PDB entry 6LA9 | X-ray diffraction, 3.70 A resolution | chains I and K of the 20 polymer chains in the assembly

[Chain I]
Molecule: 349-nt DNA strand
From: other sequences
Sequence (349 nucleotides; each row starts with the number of its first residue):
     1 CGCTGGAAAA AAAAAACGCA TCCCGGTGCC GAGGCCGCTC AATTGGTCGT AGACAGCTCT
    61 AGCACCGCTT AAACGCACGT ACGCGCTGTC TACCGCGTTT TAACCGCCAC TAGAAGCGCT
   121 TACTAGTCTC CAGGCACGTG TGAGACCGGC ACATGAAAAA AAAAAGCATG CTCGAGTATG
   181 AAAAAAAAAA CGCATCCCGG TGCCGAGGCC GCTCAATTGG TCGTAGACAG CTCTAGCACC
   241 GCTTAAACGC ACGTACGCGC TGTCTACCGC GTTTTAACCG CCACTAGAAG CGCTTACTAG
   301 TCTCCAGGCA CGTGTGAGAC CGGCACATGA AAAAAAAAAC CAGCGGTAC

[Chain K]
Name: Histone H3.1
From: Homo sapiens
UniProt: P68431 (H31_HUMAN); residues 0-135 here correspond to UniProt positions 1-136 (UniProt number = residue number + 1)
Amino-acid sequence (136 residues; numbered 0 to 135; the number before each row is that of its first residue; numbering starts at 0):
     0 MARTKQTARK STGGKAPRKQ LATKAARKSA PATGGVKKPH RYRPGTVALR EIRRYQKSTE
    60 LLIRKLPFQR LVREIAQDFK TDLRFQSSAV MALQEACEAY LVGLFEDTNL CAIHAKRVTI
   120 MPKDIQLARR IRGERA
Not modelled in the structure: 0-36
Curated features (UniProtKB/Swiss-Prot):
  - modified residue: Arg2 (Asymmetric dimethylarginine), Thr3 (Phosphothreonine), Lys4 (Allysine), Gln5 (5-glutamyl dopamine), Thr6 (Phosphothreonine), Arg8 (Citrulline), Lys9 (N6,N6,N6-trimethyllysine), Ser10 (ADP-ribosylserine), Thr11 (Phosphothreonine), Lys14 (N6-(2-hydroxyisobutyryl)lysine), Arg17 (Asymmetric dimethylarginine), Lys18 (N6-(2-hydroxyisobutyryl)lysine), Lys23 (N6-(2-hydroxyisobutyryl)lysine), Arg26 (Citrulline), Lys27 (N6,N6,N6-trimethyllysine), Ser28 (ADP-ribosylserine), Lys36 (N6,N6,N6-trimethyllysine), Lys37 (N6-methyllysine), Tyr41 (Phosphotyrosine), Lys56 (N6,N6,N6-trimethyllysine) and 8 more in UniProt
  - lipidation: Lys18 (N6-decanoyllysine)

[Interface between chain I and chain K]
Contacting residue pairs (26; chain I residue first):
  DG236(I) - Arg83(K)  phosphate contact
  DG236(I) - Phe84(K)  phosphate contact
  DG236(I) - Gln85(K)  phosphate contact
  DG236(I) - Ser86(K)  hydrogen bond to the phosphate
  DC237(I) - Arg72(K)  salt bridge to the phosphate
  DC237(I) - Arg83(K)  phosphate contact
  DC237(I) - Phe84(K)  hydrogen bond to the phosphate
  DA246(I) - Arg63(K)  phosphate contact
  DA247(I) - Arg63(K)  salt bridge to the phosphate
  DT254(I) - Pro43(K)  sugar contact
  DA255(I) - Arg42(K)  salt bridge to the phosphate
  DA255(I) - Pro43(K)  phosphate contact
  DC256(I) - Thr118(K)  hydrogen bond to the phosphate
  DG257(I) - Arg116(K)  phosphate contact
  DG257(I) - Val117(K)  hydrogen bond to the phosphate
  DG257(I) - Thr118(K)  hydrogen bond to the phosphate
  DG257(I) - Met120(K)  phosphate contact
  DC258(I) - Arg116(K)  salt bridge to the phosphate
  DC258(I) - Met120(K)  phosphate contact
  DG329(I) - Tyr41(K)  phosphate contact
  DG329(I) - Thr45(K)  phosphate contact
  DA330(I) - His39(K)  sugar contact
  DA330(I) - Arg40(K)  phosphate contact
  DA330(I) - Tyr41(K)  phosphate contact
  DA330(I) - Arg42(K)  hydrogen bond to the phosphate
  DA330(I) - Thr45(K)  hydrogen bond to the phosphate
Other interface residues (no listed pair), chain I (12 interface residues in all): DA331
Other interface residues (no listed pair), chain K (18 interface residues in all): Leu82, Lys115

[Overview]
Chain I and chain K form an interface of 12 and 18 residues respectively, with 7 hydrogen bonds and 4 salt
bridges. Among the polar pairs are DG236(I)-Ser86(K), DC237(I)-Phe84(K) and DC256(I)-Thr118(K).
Here chain I is a 349-nt DNA strand (other sequences) and chain K is Histone H3.1 (Homo sapiens). Entry 6LA9
(349 bp di-nucleosome harboring cohesive DNA termini assembled with linker histone H1.0 (high cryoprotectant))
was determined by X-ray diffraction (same publication as 6LA8, 6M3V and 6M44).
